PDB entry 9EIL | electron microscopy, 3.20 A resolution | chains A and J of the 11 polymer chains in the assembly

== Chain A ==
Name: Histone H3.2
Source organism: Xenopus laevis
Reference sequence: P84233 (H32_XENLA); the construct has insertions or renumbered stretches relative to UniProt, so the offset changes along the chain: 19-28 = UniProt 2-11; 39-135 = UniProt 40-136
Amino-acid sequence (135 residues; numbered 19 to 135 plus 28 insertion-coded residues; 10 numbers in that range are skipped by the numbering (no residue carries them; nothing is unmodelled there); the number before each row is that of its first residue; a row labelled like 28A-28Z holds insertion residues (28A, then the next letters in order)):
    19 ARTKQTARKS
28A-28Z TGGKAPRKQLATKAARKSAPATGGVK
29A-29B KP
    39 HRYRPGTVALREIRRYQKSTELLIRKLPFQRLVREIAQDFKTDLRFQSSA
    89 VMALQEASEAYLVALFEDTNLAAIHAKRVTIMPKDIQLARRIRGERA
Disordered / not traced: 19-24, 28A-28Z, 29A-29B, 135
Covalent attachments: compound ZSL linked to Lys27
Differences from the reference sequence: engineered mutation Ala102 (Gly103 in P84233), Ala110 (Cys111 in P84233)
Swiss-Prot annotation at these positions:
  - modified residue: Arg20 (Asymmetric dimethylarginine), Thr21 (Phosphothreonine), Lys22 (Allysine), Gln23 (5-glutamyl dopamine), Thr24 (Phosphothreonine), Arg26 (Citrulline), Lys27 (N6,N6,N6-trimethyllysine), Ser28 (ADP-ribosylserine), Thr28A (Phosphothreonine), Lys28D (N6-(2-hydroxyisobutyryl)lysine), Arg28G (Asymmetric dimethylarginine), Lys28H (N6-(2-hydroxyisobutyryl)lysine), Lys28M (N6-(2-hydroxyisobutyryl)lysine), Arg28P (Citrulline), Lys28Q (N6,N6,N6-trimethyllysine), Ser28R (ADP-ribosylserine), Lys28Z (N6,N6,N6-trimethyllysine), Lys29A (N6-methyllysine), Tyr41 (Phosphotyrosine), Lys56 (N6,N6,N6-trimethyllysine) and 8 more in UniProt

== Chain J ==
Molecule: 185-nt DNA strand
Sequence (185 nucleotides; numbered -92 to 92; the number before each row is that of its first residue; numbers below 1 keep their minus sign (DA-92 is residue -92)):
   -92 ATCCCTATACGCGGCCGCCCTGGAGAATCCCGGTGCCGAGGCCGCTCAAT
   -42 TGGTCGTAGACAGCTCTAGCACCGCTTAAACGCACGTACGCGCTGTCCCC
     8 CGCGTTTTAACCGCCAAGGGGATTACTCCCTAGTCTCCAGGCACGTGTCA
    58 GATATATACATCCTGTGCATGTATTGAACAGCGAT
Disordered / not traced: -92 to -73, 69-92

== How chain A and chain J interact ==
Contacting residue pairs (15; chain A residue first):
  Pro43(A) with DA-5(J), sugar contact
  Arg63(A) with DA-13(J), salt bridge to the phosphate
  Arg72(A) with DC-23(J), salt bridge to the phosphate
  Arg83(A) with DG-24(J), base contact; DC-23(J), phosphate contact
  Phe84(A) with DG-24(J), sugar contact; DC-23(J), hydrogen bond to the phosphate
  Gln85(A) with DG-24(J), phosphate contact
  Ser86(A) with DG-24(J), phosphate contact
  Arg116(A) with DG-3(J), phosphate contact; DC-2(J), phosphate contact
  Val117(A) with DG-3(J), hydrogen bond to the phosphate
  Thr118(A) with DC-4(J), phosphate contact; DG-3(J), hydrogen bond to the phosphate
  Met120(A) with DC-2(J), phosphate contact
Other interface residues (no listed pair), chain A (13 interface residues in all): Arg42, Leu82
Other interface residues (no listed pair), chain J (8 interface residues in all): DA-14

== In short ==
Chain A and chain J form an interface of 13 and 8 residues respectively, with 3 hydrogen bonds and 2 salt
bridges. Polar pairs include Phe84(A)-DC-23(J), Val117(A)-DG-3(J) and Thr118(A)-DG-3(J). Covalently linked
compound ZSL: at Lys27(A).
Chain A is Histone H3.2 (Xenopus laevis) and chain J is a 185-nt DNA strand; the structure, SIRT6 bound to an
H3K27Ac nucleosome, was determined by electron microscopy.
